PDB entry 5YZD | X-ray diffraction, 2.64 A resolution | chains A and C of the 3 polymer chains in the assembly

[Chain A]
Protein: glycoprotein F2
Organism: Measles virus (strain Ichinose-B95a)
UniProtKB: Q786F3 (FUS_MEASC); residues 20-112 here = UniProt positions 20-112
Amino-acid sequence (94 residues; row label = number of the first residue in the row):
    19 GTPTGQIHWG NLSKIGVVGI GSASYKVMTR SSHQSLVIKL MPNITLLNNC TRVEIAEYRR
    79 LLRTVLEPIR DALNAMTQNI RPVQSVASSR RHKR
Not modelled in the structure: 19-23, 105-112
Differences from the reference sequence: expression tag (19)
Covalent attachments: N-acetylglucosamine (NAG) linked to Asn29, Asn61
UniProt features mapped onto this chain:
  - region: Thr69 to Thr95 (HRC)
  - site: Arg112 (Cleavage)
  - glycosylation (N-linked (GlcNAc...) asparagine): Asn29, Asn61
  - natural variant: Ile87 (I87T: Hyperfusogenic), Met94 (M94V: Hyperfusogenic)

[Chain C]
Protein: glycoprotein F1, measles virus fusion protein
Organism: Measles virus (strain Ichinose-B95a)
UniProtKB: Q786F3 (FUS_MEASC); residues 113-482 here = UniProt positions 113-482
Amino-acid sequence (419 residues; numbered 113 to 531; the number before each row is that of its first residue):
   113 FAGVVLAGAA LGVATAAQIT AGIALHQSML NSQAIDNLRA SLETTNQAIE AIRQAGQEMI
   173 LAVQGVQDYI NNELIPSMNQ LSCDLIGQKL GLKLLRYYTE ILSLFGPSLR DPISAEISIQ
   233 ALSYALGGDI NKVLEKLGYS GGDLLGILES RGIKARITHV DTESYFIVLS IAYPTLSEIK
   293 GVIVHRLEGV SYNIGSQEWY TTVPKYVATQ GYLISNFDES SCTFMPEGTV CSQNALYPMS
   353 PLLQECLRGS TKSCARTLVS GSFGNRFILS QGNLIANCAS ILCKCYTTGT IINQDPDKIL
   413 TYIAADHCPV VEVNGVTIQV GSRRYPDAVY LHRIDLGPPI SLERLDVGTN LGNAIAKLED
   473 AKELLESSDQ CCRSMKGCCS TSLEGIEGRA GWSHPQFEKG GGSGGGSGGG SWSHPQFEK
Not modelled in the structure: 113-114, 482-531
Disulfide bonds: Cys334-Cys343, Cys358-Cys366, Cys390-Cys395, Cys397-Cys420
Residues lining bound ligands: N-acetylglucosamine (NAG; 2-acetamido-2-deoxy-beta-D-glucopyranose): Glu155, Thr156, Thr157, Asn158
UniProt features mapped onto this chain:
  - region: Phe113 to His138 (Fusion peptide)
  - natural variant: Leu137 (L137F: Hyperfusogenic; L137H: Hyperfusogenic), Ser262 (S262N: Hyperfusogenic; S262R: Hyperfusogenic), Leu354 (L354M: Hyperfusogenic; L354P: Hyperfusogenic), Leu454 (L454K: Hyperfusogenic; L454W: Hyperfusogenic), Thr461 (T461W: Hyperfusogenic), Asn462 (N462K: Hyperfusogenic), Gly464 (G464W: Hyperfusogenic), Asn465 (N465K: Hyperfusogenic; N465S: Hyperfusogenic)
  - mutagenesis: Trp311 (W311A: Greatly reduced fusion function. Inefficient F0 processing), Leu325 (L325S: Greatly reduced fusion function. No effect on F0 processing), Leu348 (L348S: Greatly reduced fusion function. Inefficient F0 processing), Tyr349 (Y349A: Greatly reduced fusion function. No effect on F0 processing), Arg360 (R360A: Greatly reduced fusion function. No effect on F0 processing), Ile393 (I393S: Greatly reduced fusion function. Inefficient F0 processing), Asp418 (D418A: Greatly reduced fusion function. Inefficient F0 processing), Tyr437 (Y437A: Greatly reduced fusion function. Inefficient F0 processing)
Reported in the primary citation:
  - binding site for peptide CBZ-DPN-PHE-GLY: Pro451, Gly460, Asn462, Gly464, Ala466, Ile467, Lys469, Leu470, Glu471
  - specificity-determining residues: Glu471 (proposed by the authors, not directly observed)

[How chain A and chain C interact]
Residue-residue contacts (198):
  Gln24(A) - Gly323(C)  hydrogen bond (side chain-backbone)
  Gln24(A) - Tyr324(C)  hydrogen bond (side chain-backbone)
  Gln24(A) - Arg360(C)
  Ile25(A) - His297(C)
  Ile25(A) - Thr321(C)
  Ile25(A) - Leu359(C)
  His26(A) - Leu359(C)  hydrogen bond (backbone-backbone)
  His26(A) - Arg360(C)
  His26(A) - Gly361(C)
  Trp27(A) - His297(C)
  Trp27(A) - Leu299(C)  hydrophobic
  Asn29(A) - Gly361(C)  hydrogen bond (side chain-backbone)
  Asn29(A) - Thr363(C)
  Leu30(A) - Cys358(C)
  Leu30(A) - Leu359(C)
  Ser31(A) - Tyr414(C)  hydrogen bond (backbone-side chain)
  Ser31(A) - Tyr437(C)
  Lys32(A) - Ile411(C)
  Lys32(A) - Tyr414(C)
  Lys32(A) - Ile446(C)
  Ile33(A) - Tyr304(C)
  Ile33(A) - Thr313(C)  hydrogen bond (backbone-side chain)
  Ile33(A) - Cys366(C)  hydrophobic
  Ile33(A) - Ile446(C)  hydrophobic
  Ile33(A) - Leu448(C)  hydrophobic
  Gly34(A) - Glu300(C)
  Gly34(A) - Gly301(C)
  Gly34(A) - Val302(C)  hydrogen bond (backbone-backbone)
  Gly34(A) - Leu412(C)
  Val35(A) - Glu300(C)
  Val35(A) - Thr313(C)
  Val35(A) - Val315(C)  hydrophobic
  Val36(A) - Arg298(C)
  Val36(A) - Leu299(C)
  Val36(A) - Glu300(C)  hydrogen bond (backbone-backbone)
  Val36(A) - Ile380(C)  hydrophobic
  Val36(A) - Ile387(C)  hydrophobic
  Val36(A) - Tyr437(C)
  Gly37(A) - Arg298(C)
  Ile38(A) - Arg298(C)  hydrogen bond (backbone-backbone)
  Ile38(A) - Glu300(C)
  Ile38(A) - Ile380(C)  hydrophobic
  Gly39(A) - Val296(C)
  Gly39(A) - His297(C)
  Gly39(A) - Arg298(C)  hydrogen bond (backbone-backbone)
  Ser40(A) - Ile295(C)
  Ser40(A) - Val296(C)
  Ser40(A) - His297(C)
  Ala41(A) - Ile295(C)
  Ala41(A) - Val296(C)  hydrogen bond (backbone-backbone)
  Ala41(A) - Thr341(C)
  Ser42(A) - Glu290(C)
  Ser42(A) - Glu339(C)
  Ser42(A) - Gly340(C)
  Ser42(A) - Thr341(C)  hydrogen bond (backbone-backbone)
  Tyr43(A) - Glu290(C)
  Tyr43(A) - Ile291(C)  hydrogen bond (backbone-backbone)
  Tyr43(A) - Val294(C)  hydrophobic
  Tyr43(A) - Val296(C)  hydrophobic
  Tyr43(A) - Phe329(C)  hydrophobic
  Tyr43(A) - Thr341(C)
  Tyr43(A) - Cys343(C)  hydrophobic
  Tyr43(A) - Asn346(C)
  Tyr43(A) - Ala347(C)  hydrogen bond (side chain-backbone)
  Tyr43(A) - Leu348(C)  hydrophobic
  Lys44(A) - Leu288(C)
  Lys44(A) - Ser289(C)
  Lys44(A) - Glu290(C)
  Lys44(A) - Glu339(C)  hydrogen bond (side chain-backbone)
  Lys44(A) - Thr341(C)  hydrogen bond (backbone-backbone)
  Lys44(A) - Val342(C)
  Lys44(A) - Cys343(C)  hydrogen bond (backbone-backbone)
  Val45(A) - Thr287(C)
  Val45(A) - Leu288(C)
  Val45(A) - Ser289(C)  hydrogen bond (backbone-backbone)
  Val45(A) - Ile291(C)  hydrophobic
  Val45(A) - Cys343(C)
  Val45(A) - Gln345(C)
  Met46(A) - Leu260(C)
  Met46(A) - Glu261(C)
  Met46(A) - Pro286(C)  hydrophobic
  Met46(A) - Thr287(C)
  Met46(A) - Leu288(C)  hydrophobic
  Met46(A) - Val342(C)  hydrophobic
  Met46(A) - Cys343(C)  hydrogen bond (backbone-backbone)
  Met46(A) - Ser344(C)
  Thr47(A) - Tyr285(C)
  Thr47(A) - Pro286(C)
  Thr47(A) - Thr287(C)  hydrogen bond (backbone-backbone)
  Thr47(A) - Ser289(C)
  Arg48(A) - Gly264(C)  hydrogen bond (side chain-backbone)
  Arg48(A) - Lys266(C)
  Arg48(A) - Ala284(C)
  Arg48(A) - Tyr285(C)
  Arg48(A) - Pro286(C)
  Arg48(A) - Ser344(C)  hydrogen bond (side chain-backbone)
  Ser49(A) - Ala284(C)
  Ser49(A) - Tyr285(C)  hydrogen bond (backbone-backbone)
  Ser50(A) - Ala284(C)
  His51(A) - Glu170(C)  salt bridge
  His51(A) - Ile283(C)
  His51(A) - Tyr285(C)
  Gln52(A) - Met171(C)  hydrogen bond (side chain-backbone)
  Gln52(A) - Leu173(C)
  Gln52(A) - Leu249(C)
  Gln52(A) - Leu281(C)
  Gln52(A) - Ser282(C)
  Gln52(A) - Ile283(C)  hydrogen bond (backbone-backbone)
  Gln52(A) - Tyr285(C)
  Ser53(A) - Leu142(C)
  Ser53(A) - Ile172(C)
  Ser53(A) - Leu173(C)  hydrogen bond (backbone-backbone)
  Ser53(A) - Leu281(C)
  Leu54(A) - Leu173(C)
  Leu54(A) - Ile279(C)
  Leu54(A) - Val280(C)
  Leu54(A) - Leu281(C)  hydrogen bond (backbone-backbone)
  Val55(A) - Ile172(C)  hydrophobic
  Val55(A) - Leu173(C)  hydrogen bond (backbone-backbone)
  Val55(A) - Ala174(C)  hydrophobic
  Val55(A) - Val175(C)  hydrogen bond (backbone-backbone)
  Val55(A) - Phe278(C)  hydrophobic
  Val55(A) - Ile279(C)
  Ile56(A) - Val175(C)
  Ile56(A) - Tyr209(C)
  Ile56(A) - Phe278(C)
  Ile56(A) - Ile279(C)  hydrogen bond (backbone-backbone)
  Ile56(A) - Leu281(C)  hydrophobic
  Lys57(A) - Leu154(C)  hydrogen bond (side chain-backbone)
  Lys57(A) - Thr157(C)  hydrogen bond (side chain-backbone)
  Lys57(A) - Val175(C)  hydrogen bond (backbone-backbone)
  Lys57(A) - Gln176(C)  hydrogen bond (backbone-side chain)
  Leu58(A) - Gln176(C)  hydrogen bond (backbone-side chain)
  Leu58(A) - Tyr209(C)  hydrophobic
  Leu58(A) - Tyr277(C)  hydrogen bond (backbone-backbone)
  Met59(A) - Gln176(C)
  Met59(A) - Tyr277(C)  hydrophobic
  Pro60(A) - Gln176(C)
  Pro60(A) - Val178(C)  hydrophobic
  Pro60(A) - Gln179(C)
  Pro60(A) - Ile182(C)  hydrophobic
  Asn61(A) - Thr157(C)  hydrogen bond (side chain-backbone)
  Asn61(A) - Asn158(C)
  Asn61(A) - Gln179(C)  hydrogen bond (backbone-side chain)
  Leu64(A) - Ile187(C)  hydrophobic
  Leu64(A) - Met190(C)
  Leu65(A) - Ile187(C)  hydrophobic
  Leu65(A) - Met190(C)  hydrophobic
  Cys68(A) - Cys195(C)  disulfide
  Cys68(A) - Gly199(C)
  Thr69(A) - Gly199(C)
  Thr69(A) - Leu202(C)
  Glu72(A) - Gly199(C)
  Glu72(A) - Gln200(C)
  Glu72(A) - Gly203(C)
  Ile73(A) - Leu206(C)  hydrophobic
  Tyr76(A) - Leu206(C)  hydrophobic
  Tyr76(A) - Tyr209(C)
  Arg77(A) - Tyr277(C)
  Leu79(A) - Leu207(C)  hydrophobic
  Leu79(A) - Tyr210(C)  hydrophobic
  Arg81(A) - Tyr277(C)  hydrogen bond
  Val83(A) - Leu214(C)  hydrophobic
  Val83(A) - Phe217(C)
  Leu84(A) - Val272(C)
  Leu84(A) - Tyr277(C)  hydrophobic
  Leu84(A) - Ile279(C)  hydrophobic
  Ile87(A) - Phe217(C)
  Ile87(A) - Pro224(C)  hydrophobic
  Ile87(A) - Val272(C)  hydrophobic
  Arg88(A) - Val272(C)
  Arg88(A) - Thr274(C)  hydrogen bond
  Ala90(A) - Pro224(C)  hydrophobic
  Ala90(A) - Ile225(C)
  Leu91(A) - Leu137(C)  hydrophobic
  Leu91(A) - Ile269(C)  hydrophobic
  Leu91(A) - His271(C)
  Met94(A) - Gln130(C)
  Met94(A) - Gly134(C)
  Met94(A) - Ile225(C)  hydrophobic
  Thr95(A) - Leu137(C)
  Asn97(A) - Val117(C)
  Asn97(A) - Leu118(C)
  Asn97(A) - Ala119(C)  hydrogen bond (backbone-backbone)
  Asn97(A) - Ala122(C)
  Ile98(A) - Val116(C)  hydrophobic
  Ile98(A) - Val117(C)
  Ile98(A) - Gly134(C)
  Ile98(A) - Ile135(C)
  Ile98(A) - His138(C)
  Arg99(A) - Val116(C)
  Arg99(A) - Val117(C)  hydrogen bond (backbone-backbone)
  Arg99(A) - Ala119(C)
  Pro100(A) - Gly115(C)
  Pro100(A) - Val117(C)
  Val101(A) - Gly115(C)  hydrogen bond (backbone-backbone)
  Val101(A) - Val116(C)
  Val101(A) - Val117(C)  hydrophobic
Interface residues without a listed pair, chain A (65 interface residues in all): Ile62, Leu80, Glu85, Gln102, Val104
Interface residues without a listed pair, chain C (125 interface residues in all): Leu123, Met141, Leu150, Glu155, Gly177, Leu186, Ile198, Ile213, Gly218, Leu234, Ala237, Leu238, Val245, Thr270, Asp273, Glu275, Ser276, Val319, Ile326, Ser382, Val441
Inter-chain disulfides: Cys68(A)-Cys195(C)

[Overview]
The interface between chain A and chain C involves 65 residues on one side and 125 on the other; the contacts
include 1 disulfide bond, 43 hydrogen bonds and 1 salt bridge. Among the polar pairs are His51(A)-Glu170(C),
Gln24(A)-Gly323(C) and Gln24(A)-Tyr324(C). From the paper: a binding site for peptide CBZ-DPN-PHE-GLY at
Pro451(C), Gly460(C) and Asn462(C) among others; the specificity determinant Glu471(C).
Here chain A is glycoprotein F2 and chain C is glycoprotein F1, measles virus fusion protein, both from
Measles virus (strain Ichinose-B95a). Entry 5YZD (Crystal structure of the prefusion form of measles virus
fusion protein in complex with a fusion ...) was determined by X-ray diffraction (same publication as 5YXW and
5YZC).
